8WDT - chains A and C of the 3 polymer chains in the assembly; structure by X-ray diffraction, 3.34 A resolution.

Chain A:
Protein: Adenosine receptor A2a
Source organism: Homo sapiens
Reference sequence: P29274 (AA2AR_HUMAN); numbering as in UniProt (aligned over 2-316)
Amino-acid sequence (351 residues; row label = number of the first residue in the row; numbers below 1 keep their minus sign (Met-24 is residue -24)):
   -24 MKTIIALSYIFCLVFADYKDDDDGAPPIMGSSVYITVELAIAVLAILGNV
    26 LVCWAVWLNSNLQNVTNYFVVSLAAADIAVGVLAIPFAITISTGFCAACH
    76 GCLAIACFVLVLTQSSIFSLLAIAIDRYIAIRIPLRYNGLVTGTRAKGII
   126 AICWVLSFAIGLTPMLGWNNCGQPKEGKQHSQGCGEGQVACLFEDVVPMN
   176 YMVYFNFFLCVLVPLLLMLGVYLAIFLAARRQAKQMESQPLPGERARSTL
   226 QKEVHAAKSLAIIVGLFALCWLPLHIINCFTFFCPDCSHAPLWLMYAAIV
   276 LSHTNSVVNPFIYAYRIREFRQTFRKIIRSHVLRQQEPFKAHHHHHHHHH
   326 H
Disordered / not traced: -24 to 2, 148-155, 308-326
Differences from the reference sequence: initiating methionine (-24); expression tag (-23 to 1, 317-326); engineered mutation Ala79 (Phe in P29274), Gln154 (Asn in P29274), Leu184 (Ala in P29274), Ala199 (Arg in P29274), Ala208 (Leu in P29274), Ala272 (Leu in P29274)
Disulfide bonds: Cys71-Cys159, Cys74-Cys146, Cys77-Cys166, Cys259-Cys262
Small-molecule neighbours: WCH ((2S,3S,4R,5R)-5-(6-amino-2-((E)-phenyldiazenyl)-9H-purin-9-yl)-N-ethyl-3,4-dihydroxytetrahydrofuran-2-carboxamide): Ala63, Ser67, Val84, Leu85, Thr88, Gln89, Ile92, Leu167, Phe168, Glu169, Met177, Asn181, Val186, Trp246, Leu249, His250, Asn253, Leu267, Met270, Tyr271, Ile274, Ser277, His278
UniProt features mapped onto this chain:
  - binding site (adenosine): Glu169, Asn253, Ser277, His278

Chain C:
Protein: Antibody Fab fragment heavy chain
Source organism: Mus musculus
Notes: antibody fragment or engineered binder
Amino-acid sequence (224 residues; row label = number of the first residue in the row):
     1 EVQLQQSGPELVKPGASVKISCKTSGYTFTEFTMHWVKQSHGKSLEWIGG
    51 IDPHNGDTSYNQKFKGKATLTVDKSSSTAYMDLRSLTSEDSAVYYCTRDY
   101 YDYHYWYFDVWGAGTTVTVSSAKTTAPSVYPLAPVCGDTTGSSVTLGCLV
   151 KGYFPEPVTLTWNSGSLSSGVHTFPAVLQSDLYTLSSSVTVTSSTWPSQS
   201 ITCNVAHPASSTKVDKKIEPRGPT
Disulfide bonds: Cys22-Cys96, Cys148-Cys203

How chain A and chain C interact:
Residue-residue contacts (27):
  Gln207(A) - Tyr101(C)  hydrogen bond
  Gln210(A) - Tyr101(C)  hydrogen bond
  Gln210(A) - Tyr103(C)  hydrogen bond (side chain-backbone)
  Gln210(A) - His104(C)  hydrogen bond (side chain-backbone)
  Gln210(A) - Tyr105(C)
  Gln210(A) - Trp106(C)
  Gln214(A) - Tyr105(C)  hydrogen bond
  Gln214(A) - Trp106(C)
  Leu216(A) - Thr33(C)
  Leu216(A) - Gly50(C)
  Leu216(A) - Ile51(C)
  Leu216(A) - Asp52(C)
  Leu216(A) - Asp57(C)
  Leu216(A) - Ser59(C)
  Pro217(A) - Thr33(C)
  Pro217(A) - Asp52(C)
  Glu219(A) - Thr30(C)
  Glu219(A) - Glu31(C)  hydrogen bond (backbone-backbone)
  Glu219(A) - His54(C)  salt bridge
  Arg220(A) - Glu31(C)  salt bridge
  Arg220(A) - Phe32(C)
  Arg220(A) - Tyr100(C)  hydrogen bond
  Arg220(A) - Tyr101(C)  hydrogen bond (side chain-backbone)
  Arg220(A) - Tyr103(C)
  Ala221(A) - Tyr101(C)  hydrophobic
  Arg222(A) - Asp52(C)  salt bridge
  Arg222(A) - Asn55(C)
Other interface residues (no listed pair), chain A (12 interface residues in all): Met211, Gly218, Thr224
Other interface residues (no listed pair), chain C (19 interface residues in all): His35, Thr58

Summary:
12 residues of chain A face 19 of chain C across their interface; the contacts include 8 hydrogen bonds and 3
salt bridges. Polar pairs include Glu219(A)-His54(C), Arg220(A)-Glu31(C) and Arg222(A)-Asp52(C). Chain A binds
compound WCH. From UniProt: 4 adenosine-binding residues on chain A.
Chain A is Adenosine receptor A2a (Homo sapiens) and chain C is Antibody Fab fragment heavy chain (Mus
musculus); the structure, Crystal structure of the human adenosine A2A receptor in complex with
photoresponsive ligand photoNECA(blue), was determined by X-ray diffraction.
